PDB entry 4XKF | X-ray diffraction, 2.45 A resolution | chains A and D of the 6 polymer chains in the assembly

Chain A:
Name: Hemagglutinin HA1 chain
Source organism: Influenza A virus
Amino-acid sequence (333 residues; each row starts with the number of its first residue; a row labelled like 125A-125B holds insertion residues (125A, then the next letters in order)):
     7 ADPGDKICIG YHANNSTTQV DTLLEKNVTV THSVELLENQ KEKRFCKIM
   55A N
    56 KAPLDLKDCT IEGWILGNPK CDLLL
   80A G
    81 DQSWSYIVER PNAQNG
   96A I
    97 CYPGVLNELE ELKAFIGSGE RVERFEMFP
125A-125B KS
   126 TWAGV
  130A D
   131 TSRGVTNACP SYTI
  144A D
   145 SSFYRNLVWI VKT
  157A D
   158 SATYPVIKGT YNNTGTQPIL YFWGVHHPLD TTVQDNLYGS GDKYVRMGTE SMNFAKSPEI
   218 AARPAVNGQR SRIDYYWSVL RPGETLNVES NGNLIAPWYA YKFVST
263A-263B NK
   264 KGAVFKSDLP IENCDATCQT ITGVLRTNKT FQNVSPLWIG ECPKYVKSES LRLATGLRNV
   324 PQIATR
Disordered / not traced: 7-8, 263B, 329
Cystine bridges: Cys-52/Cys-277, Cys-64/Cys-76, Cys-97/Cys-139, Cys-281/Cys-305
Glycans and other covalent adducts: N-acetylglucosamine (NAG) linked to Asn-33, Asn-169
From the paper describing this entry:
  - binding site for N-acetyl-alpha-neuraminic acid: Tyr-98, Trp-153, Ser-228
  - binding site for beta-D-galactopyranose: Asn-137, Gly-225
  - binding site for N-acetylglucosamine: Leu-186
  - specificity-determining residues: Leu-186, Val-190, Ala-222, Ser-228 (proposed by the authors, not directly observed)

Chain D:
Name: Hemagglutinin HA2 chain
Source organism: Influenza A virus
Amino-acid sequence (180 residues; each row starts with the number of its first residue):
     1 GIFGAIAGFI EGGWTGMIDG WYGYHHENSQ GSGYAADRES TQKAIDGITN KVNSIINKMN
    61 TQFEAVDHEF SNLERRIGNL NKRMEDGFLD VWTYNAELLV LLENERTLDL HDANVKNLYE
   121 KVKSQLRDNA NDLGNGCFEF WHKCDNECME SVKNGTYDYP KYQKESKLNR QGIEGRLVPR
Disordered / not traced: 174-180
Cystine bridges: Cys-144/Cys-148
Glycans and other covalent adducts: N-acetylglucosamine (NAG) linked to Asn-154

How chain A and chain D interact:
Contacting residue pairs (12):
  Glu-104(A) with Leu-73(D)
  Glu-106(A) with Arg-76(D)
  Glu-107(A) with Asn-72(D); Leu-73(D); Glu-74(D), hydrogen bond (side chain-backbone); Arg-75(D), hydrogen bond (side chain-backbone); Arg-76(D), salt bridge
  Ala-110(A) with Arg-76(D)
  Phe-111(A) with Arg-75(D)
  Ser-114(A) with Arg-75(D), hydrogen bond
  Trp-234(A) with Leu-73(D), hydrophobic
  Arg-238(A) with Asn-72(D)

In short:
The interface between chain A and chain D involves 8 residues on one side and 5 on the other; the contacts
include 3 hydrogen bonds and 1 salt bridge. Among the polar pairs are Glu-107(A)/Arg-76(D),
Glu-107(A)/Glu-74(D) and Glu-107(A)/Arg-75(D). The paper reports a binding site for N-acetyl-alpha-neuraminic
acid at Tyr-98(A), Trp-153(A) and Ser-228(A); a binding site for beta-D-galactopyranose at Asn-137(A) and
Gly-225(A).
Here chain A is Hemagglutinin HA1 chain and chain D is Hemagglutinin HA2 chain, both from Influenza A virus.
Entry 4XKF (Crystal structure of hemagglutinin from Taiwan (2013) H6N1 influenza virus in complex with LSTa)
was determined by X-ray diffraction together with 4XKD, 4XKE and 4XKG from the same study.
